PDB entry 3BQU | X-ray diffraction, 3.00 A resolution | chains C and D of the 4 polymer chains in the assembly

# Chain C
Name: 3H6 Fab light chain
From: Mus musculus
Notes: antibody fragment or engineered binder
Amino-acid sequence (233 residues; row label = number of the first residue in the row; numbers below 1 keep their minus sign (Met-21 is residue -21)):
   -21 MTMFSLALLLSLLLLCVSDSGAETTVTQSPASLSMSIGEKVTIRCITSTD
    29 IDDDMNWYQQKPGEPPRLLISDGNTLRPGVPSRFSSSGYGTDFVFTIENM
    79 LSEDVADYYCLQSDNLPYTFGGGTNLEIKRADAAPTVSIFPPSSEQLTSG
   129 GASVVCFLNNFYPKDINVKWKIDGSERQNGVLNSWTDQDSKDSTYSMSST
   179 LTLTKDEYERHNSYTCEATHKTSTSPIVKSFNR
Unresolved in the structure: -21 to 0, 12-18, 75-79, 105-107, 152-156, 200-202, 210-211
Cystine bridges: Cys23-Cys88, Cys134-Cys194

# Chain D
Name: 3H6 Fab heavy chain
From: Mus musculus
Notes: antibody fragment or engineered binder
Amino-acid sequence (241 residues; each row starts with the number of its first residue; note: 2 numbers in that range are skipped by the numbering (no residue carries them; nothing is unmodelled there); numbers below 1 keep their minus sign (Met-18 is residue -18)):
   -18 MGWSWIFLFLLSGTAGVHSGVQLQQSGPELVKPGASVKMSCKASGYSFTD
    32 YFMHWVKQSHGKSLDWIGYINCYTGATNYSQKFKGKATFTVDTSSNTAYM
    82 QFNSLTSEDSAVYYCARTSIGYGSSPPFPYWGQGTLVTVSAAKTTPPSVY
   132 PLAPGS
   140 AAQTNSMVTLGCLVKGYFPEPVTVTWNSGSLSSGVHTFPAVLQSDLYTLS
   190 SSVTVPSSPRPSETVTCNVAHPASSTKVDKKIVPR
Unresolved in the structure: -18 to 0, 140-144
Cystine bridges: Cys22-Cys96, Cys151-Cys206

# Chain C / chain D interface
Residue-residue contacts - 70 pairs, chain C then chain D:
  Asn34(C) with Pro107(D); Pro108(D)
  Tyr36(C) with Pro108(D); Phe109(D), hydrogen bond (side chain-backbone); Trp112(D), hydrophobic
  Gln38(C) with Gln39(D), hydrogen bond; Tyr95(D)
  Glu42(C) with Tyr95(D)
  Pro43(C) with Tyr95(D), hydrophobic; Trp112(D), hydrophobic; Gly113(D); Gln114(D)
  Pro44(C) with Trp112(D), hydrogen bond (backbone-side chain)
  Leu46(C) with Pro108(D), hydrophobic; Phe109(D); Pro110(D), hydrophobic
  Ser49(C) with Pro108(D)
  Asp50(C) with Tyr103(D), hydrogen bond
  Arg55(C) with Pro110(D); Tyr111(D), hydrogen bond
  Tyr87(C) with Lys43(D), hydrogen bond (side chain-backbone)
  Leu89(C) with Pro107(D), hydrophobic
  Ser91(C) with Pro107(D)
  Leu94(C) with Trp47(D), hydrophobic; Asn59(D)
  Pro95(C) with Trp47(D), hydrophobic; Ser61(D)
  Tyr96(C) with Trp47(D); Ser106(D); Pro107(D)
  Phe98(C) with Leu45(D)
  Ser116(C) with Thr148(D)
  Phe118(C) with Leu133(D); Ala134(D); Pro135(D); Thr148(D); Leu149(D), hydrophobic
  Pro119(C) with Ala134(D); Gly136(D); Arg224(D)
  Pro120(C) with Arg224(D), hydrogen bond (backbone-side chain)
  Ser121(C) with Tyr131(D); Pro132(D)
  Glu123(C) with Tyr131(D); Pro132(D); Lys219(D), salt bridge
  Gln124(C) with Tyr131(D)
  Ser127(C) with Tyr131(D)
  Val133(C) with Leu133(D), hydrophobic
  Phe135(C) with Leu133(D), hydrophobic; Phe177(D), hydrophobic; Ser189(D); Ser190(D); Ser191(D)
  Asn137(C) with His175(D), hydrogen bond; Phe177(D); Ser191(D)
  Asn138(C) with His175(D)
  Leu160(C) with Val180(D), hydrophobic; Gln182(D)
  Ser162(C) with Phe177(D); Pro178(D), hydrogen bond (side chain-backbone)
  Trp163(C) with Pro178(D)
  Thr164(C) with Phe177(D)
  Ser174(C) with His175(D), hydrogen bond; Phe177(D)
  Met175(C) with Phe177(D)
  Ser176(C) with Phe177(D); Ser189(D), hydrogen bond
  Thr180(C) with Lys154(D)
Other interface residues (no listed pair), chain C (41 interface residues in all): Asp85, Ile117, Ser131, Thr178
Other interface residues (no listed pair), chain D (43 interface residues in all): His35, Val37, Ser105, Gly150, Leu152, Thr176, Thr187

# In short
Chain C and chain D form an interface of 41 and 43 residues respectively, with 11 hydrogen bonds and 1 salt
bridge. Among the polar pairs are Glu123(C)-Lys219(D), Tyr36(C)-Phe109(D) and Gln38(C)-Gln39(D).
Here chain C is 3H6 Fab light chain and chain D is 3H6 Fab heavy chain, both from Mus musculus. Entry 3BQU
(Crystal Structure of the 2F5 Fab'-3H6 Fab Complex) was determined by X-ray diffraction.
